PDB entry 8DF7 | X-ray diffraction, 3.52 A resolution | chains A and V of the 4 polymer chains in the assembly

[Chain A]
Molecule: Topoisomerase V
From: Methanopyrus kandleri
UniProt: Q977W1 (Q977W1_9EURY); residues 1-854 here = UniProt positions 1-854
Chain sequence (854 residues; each row starts with the number of its first residue):
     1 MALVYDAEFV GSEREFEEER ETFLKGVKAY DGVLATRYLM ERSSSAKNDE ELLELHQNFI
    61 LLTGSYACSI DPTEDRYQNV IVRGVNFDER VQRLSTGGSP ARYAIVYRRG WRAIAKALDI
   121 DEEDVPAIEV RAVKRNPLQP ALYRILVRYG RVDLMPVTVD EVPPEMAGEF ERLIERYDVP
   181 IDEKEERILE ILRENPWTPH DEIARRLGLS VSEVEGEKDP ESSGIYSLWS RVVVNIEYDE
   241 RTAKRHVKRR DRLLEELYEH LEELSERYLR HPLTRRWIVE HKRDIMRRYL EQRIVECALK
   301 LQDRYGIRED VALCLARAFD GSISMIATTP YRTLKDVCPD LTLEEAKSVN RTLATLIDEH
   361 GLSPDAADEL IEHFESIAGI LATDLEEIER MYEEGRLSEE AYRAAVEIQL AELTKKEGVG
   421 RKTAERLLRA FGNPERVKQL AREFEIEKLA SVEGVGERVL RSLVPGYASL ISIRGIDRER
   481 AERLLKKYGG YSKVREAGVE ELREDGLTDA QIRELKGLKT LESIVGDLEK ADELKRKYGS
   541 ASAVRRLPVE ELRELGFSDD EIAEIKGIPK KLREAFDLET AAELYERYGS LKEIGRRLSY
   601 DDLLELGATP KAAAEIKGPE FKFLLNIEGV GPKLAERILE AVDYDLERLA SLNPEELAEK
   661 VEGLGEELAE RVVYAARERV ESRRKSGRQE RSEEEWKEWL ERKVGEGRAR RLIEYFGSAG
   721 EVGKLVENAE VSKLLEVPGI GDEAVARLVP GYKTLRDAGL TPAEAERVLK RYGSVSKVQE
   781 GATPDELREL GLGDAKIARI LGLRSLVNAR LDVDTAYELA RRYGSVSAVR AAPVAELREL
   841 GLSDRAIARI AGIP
Not modelled in the structure: 1-2, 853-854
Disulfide bonds: Cys-314/Cys-338
Sequence notes: engineered mutation Ala-809 (Lys in Q977W1), Ala-820 (Lys in Q977W1), Ala-831 (Lys in Q977W1), Ala-835 (Lys in Q977W1), Ala-846 (Lys in Q977W1), Ala-851 (Lys in Q977W1)
Metal / ion sites: K+ site 1 near Phe-576 (its only coordinating residue here); K+ site 2: Leu-735, Val-737, Ile-740
From the paper describing this entry:
  - mutagenesis - R37A, R83A, R109A, A132I, K134A/R135A, K134A, R288A/R293A: decreased catalytic activity
  - mutagenesis - K47A, H56A, R135A, R288A, Y289A, R293A: unchanged catalytic activity
  - mutagenesis - R108A, R108A/R109A, K134E/R135E, R288E/R293E, R288E/L290P/R293E, L290P: abolished catalytic activity
  - catalytic residues: Arg-108 (proposed by the authors, not directly observed)
  - catalytic residues: Arg-131, Arg-144 (citing earlier work)

[Chain V]
Molecule: 39-nt DNA strand
Notes: engineered mutation(s): GUA U13 is an abasic site
Sequence (39 nucleotides; numbered 2 to 40; the number before each row is that of its first residue):
     2 GCCTGCACGA AGTAAGCATG CTTACTTCGT GCAGGCACA

[Chain A / chain V interface]
Contacting residue pairs (51):
  Arg-37(A) / DC37(V)  phosphate contact
  Arg-37(A) / DA38(V)  phosphate contact
  Met-40(A) / DC37(V)  phosphate contact
  Glu-41(A) / DC37(V)  base contact
  Lys-47(A) / DC37(V)  phosphate contact
  Arg-83(A) / DA40(V)  base contact
  Tyr-107(A) / DA40(V)  base contact
  Arg-108(A) / DA40(V)  hydrogen bond to the base
  Arg-131(A) / DC39(V)  sugar contact
  Arg-131(A) / DA40(V)  salt bridge to the phosphate
  Ala-132(A) / DC39(V)  phosphate contact
  Val-133(A) / DC39(V)  hydrogen bond to the phosphate
  Val-133(A) / DA40(V)  phosphate contact
  Lys-134(A) / DA38(V)  phosphate contact
  Lys-134(A) / DC39(V)  hydrogen bond to the phosphate
  Arg-135(A) / DC37(V)  sugar contact
  Arg-135(A) / DA38(V)  salt bridge to the phosphate
  Arg-144(A) / DA40(V)  salt bridge to the phosphate
  Asp-201(A) / DC39(V)  base contact
  Asp-201(A) / DA40(V)  phosphate contact
  Arg-287(A) / DG30(V)  phosphate contact
  Arg-288(A) / DT31(V)  base contact
  Arg-288(A) / DG32(V)  hydrogen bond to the base
  Arg-288(A) / DC33(V)  base contact
  Arg-293(A) / DG30(V)  phosphate contact
  Arg-293(A) / DT31(V)  salt bridge to the phosphate
  Arg-495(A) / DA15(V)  salt bridge to the phosphate
  Gly-517(A) / DA15(V)  phosphate contact
  Lys-535(A) / DA16(V)  salt bridge to the phosphate
  Pro-569(A) / DG6(V)  phosphate contact
  Pro-569(A) / DC7(V)  phosphate contact
  Lys-570(A) / DG6(V)  hydrogen bond to the phosphate
  Lys-571(A) / DG6(V)  phosphate contact
  Tyr-585(A) / DC7(V)  hydrogen bond to the phosphate
  Ser-590(A) / DC7(V)  phosphate contact
  Leu-591(A) / DC7(V)  hydrogen bond to the phosphate
  Lys-592(A) / DC7(V)  hydrogen bond to the phosphate
  Lys-592(A) / DA8(V)  sugar contact
  Glu-743(A) / DA12(V)  phosphate contact
  Pro-750(A) / DA11(V)  phosphate contact
  Gly-751(A) / DA11(V)  hydrogen bond to the phosphate
  Lys-753(A) / DA11(V)  phosphate contact
  Lys-753(A) / DA12(V)  salt bridge to the phosphate
  Thr-754(A) / DG10(V)  phosphate contact
  Thr-754(A) / DA11(V)  hydrogen bond to the phosphate
  Ser-774(A) / DG10(V)  phosphate contact
  Val-775(A) / DG10(V)  phosphate contact
  Ser-776(A) / DC9(V)  hydrogen bond to the phosphate
  Ser-776(A) / DG10(V)  hydrogen bond to the phosphate
  Lys-777(A) / DC9(V)  salt bridge to the phosphate
  Glu-780(A) / DC9(V)  phosphate contact
Other interface residues (no listed pair), chain A (43 interface residues in all): His-56, Val-211, Glu-514, Gly-589, Tyr-752, Asn-808
Other interface residues (no listed pair), chain V (18 interface residues in all): DA19

[Summary]
43 residues of chain A and 18 residues of chain V are in contact; the contacts include 12 hydrogen bonds and 8
salt bridges. Polar pairs include Arg-108(A)/DA40(V), Arg-288(A)/DG32(V) and Val-133(A)/DC39(V). The paper
reports catalytic residues Arg-108(A), Arg-131(A) and Arg-144(A); R37A, R83A and R109A of chain A, among
others, reduce catalytic activity; 19 substitutions were tested in all.
Here chain A is Topoisomerase V (Methanopyrus kandleri) and chain V is a 39-nt DNA strand. Entry 8DF7
(Structure of M. kandleri topoisomerase V in complex with DNA. 38 base pair symmetric DNA complex) was
determined by X-ray diffraction together with 8DF8, 8DF9 and 8DFB from the same study.
